1D5B - chains B and H of the 4 polymer chains in the assembly; structure by X-ray diffraction, 2.80 A resolution.

Chain B (and H):
Protein: chimeric OXY-COPE catalytic ANTIBODY AZ-28 (HEAVY chain)
Organism: Mus musculus
Notes: fragment: chimeric fab fragment (UNP K7T9I5 residues 1-112, P0DOX5 residues 120-220); chain H of this document is another copy of the same molecule, construct and numbering; everything in this record applies to it too
UniProtKB: chimeric construct of K7T9I5, P0DOX5: residues 9-113 from K7T9I5 (K7T9I5_MOUSE) positions 1-112 (offset varies); residues 114-214 from P0DOX5 positions 120-220 (UniProt number = residue number + 6)
Sequence (221 residues; numbered 1 to 214 plus 7 insertion-coded residues; the number before each row is that of its first residue; a row labelled like 82A-82C holds insertion residues (82A, then the next letters in order)):
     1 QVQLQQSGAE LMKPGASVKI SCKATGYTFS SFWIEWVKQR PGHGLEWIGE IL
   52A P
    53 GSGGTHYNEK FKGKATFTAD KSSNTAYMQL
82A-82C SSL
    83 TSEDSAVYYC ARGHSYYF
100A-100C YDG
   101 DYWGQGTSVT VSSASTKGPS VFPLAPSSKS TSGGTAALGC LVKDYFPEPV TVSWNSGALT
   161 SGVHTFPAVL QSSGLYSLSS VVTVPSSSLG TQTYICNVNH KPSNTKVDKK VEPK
Disulfides: Cys22-Cys92, Cys140-Cys196
Sequence notes: expression tag (1-8); conflict Phe32 (Tyr24 in K7T9I5), Gly56 (Ser49 in K7T9I5), His58 (Asn51 in K7T9I5), Lys73 (Thr66 in K7T9I5), Gly95 (Glu91 in K7T9I5), His96 (Val92 in K7T9I5), Ser97 (Arg93 in K7T9I5), Tyr98 (Arg94 in K7T9I5), Tyr99 (Arg95 in K7T9I5), Phe100 (Tyr96 in K7T9I5), Asp100B (Ala98 in K7T9I5), Gly100C (Met99 in K7T9I5)

How chain B and chain H interact:
Contacting residue pairs (13):
  Gln1(B) - Lys13(H)  hydrogen bond
  Gln1(B) - Ser113(H)
  Gln1(B) - Ser115(H)
  Val2(B) - Ser113(H)
  Tyr99(B) - Ser82B(H)
  Phe100(B) - Gly15(H)
  Phe100(B) - Ser82B(H)
  Phe100(B) - Leu82C(H)
  Phe100(B) - Thr83(H)
  Asp100B(B) - Pro14(H)
  Asp100B(B) - Gly15(H)
  Tyr102(B) - Pro14(H)
  Tyr102(B) - Ser113(H)

Summary:
6 residues of chain B face 8 of chain H across their interface, with 1 hydrogen bond. Its one hydrogen-bonded
contact is Gln1(B)-Lys13(H).
Both chains are chimeric OXY-COPE catalytic ANTIBODY AZ-28 (HEAVY chain) (Mus musculus). Entry 1D5B
(Unliganded mature oxy-cope catalytic antibody) was determined by X-ray diffraction (same publication as 1D5I
and 1D6V).
